7WRF - chains A and B of the 4 polymer chains in the assembly; structure by electron microscopy, 3.04 A resolution.

Chain A (and B):
Name: Transient receptor potential cation channel subfamily M member 8
Source organism: Mus musculus
Notes: chain B of this document is another copy of the same molecule, construct and numbering; everything in this record applies to it too
UniProt: Q8R4D5 (TRPM8_MOUSE); residues 1-1104 here = UniProt positions 1-1104
Amino-acid sequence (1120 residues; each row starts with the number of its first residue):
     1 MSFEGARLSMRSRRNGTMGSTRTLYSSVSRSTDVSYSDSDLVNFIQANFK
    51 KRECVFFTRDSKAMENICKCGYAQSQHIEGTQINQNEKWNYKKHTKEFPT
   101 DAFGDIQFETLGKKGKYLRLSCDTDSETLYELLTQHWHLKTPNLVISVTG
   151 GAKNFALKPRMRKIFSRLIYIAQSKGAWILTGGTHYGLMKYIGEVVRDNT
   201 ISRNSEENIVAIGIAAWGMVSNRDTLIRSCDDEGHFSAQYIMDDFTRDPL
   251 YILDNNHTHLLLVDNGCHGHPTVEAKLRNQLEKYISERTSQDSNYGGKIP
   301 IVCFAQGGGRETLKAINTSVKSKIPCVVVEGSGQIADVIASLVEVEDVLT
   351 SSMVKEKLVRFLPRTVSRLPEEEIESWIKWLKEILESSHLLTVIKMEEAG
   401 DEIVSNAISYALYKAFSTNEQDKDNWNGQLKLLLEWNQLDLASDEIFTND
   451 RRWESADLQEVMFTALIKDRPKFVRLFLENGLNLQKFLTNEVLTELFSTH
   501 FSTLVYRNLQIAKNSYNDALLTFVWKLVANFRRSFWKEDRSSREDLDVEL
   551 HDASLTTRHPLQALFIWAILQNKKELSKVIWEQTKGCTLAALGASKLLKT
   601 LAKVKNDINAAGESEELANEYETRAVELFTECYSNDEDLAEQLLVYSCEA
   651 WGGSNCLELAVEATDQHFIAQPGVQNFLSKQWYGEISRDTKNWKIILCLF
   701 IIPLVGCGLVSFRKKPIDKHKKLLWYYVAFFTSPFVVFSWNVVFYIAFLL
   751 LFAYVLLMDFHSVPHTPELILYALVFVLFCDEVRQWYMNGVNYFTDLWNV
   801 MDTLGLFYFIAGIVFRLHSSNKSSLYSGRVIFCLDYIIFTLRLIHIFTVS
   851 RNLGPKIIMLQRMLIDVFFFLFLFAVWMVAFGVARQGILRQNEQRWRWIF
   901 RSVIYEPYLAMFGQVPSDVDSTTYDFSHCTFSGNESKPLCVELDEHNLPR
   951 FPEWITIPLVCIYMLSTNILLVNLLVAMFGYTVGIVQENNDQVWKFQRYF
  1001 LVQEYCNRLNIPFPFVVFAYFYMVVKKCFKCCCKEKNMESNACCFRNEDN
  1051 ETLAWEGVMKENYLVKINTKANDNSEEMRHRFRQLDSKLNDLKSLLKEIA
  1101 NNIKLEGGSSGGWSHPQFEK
Unresolved in the structure: 1-101, 109-114, 228-231, 239-250, 344-349, 534-557, 715-721, 1031-1044, 1105-1120
Differences from the reference sequence: expression tag (1105-1120)
Disulfides: C929-C940
Metal / ion sites: Ca2+: E782, Q785, N799, D802
Small-molecule neighbours: Icilin (KX7): F738, N741, V742, Y745, L778, D781, E782, M801, D802, G805, L806, I838, F839, R842, I846, Y1005, F1013
Curated features (UniProtKB/Swiss-Prot):
  - binding site (Ca(2+)): E782, Q785, N799, D802
  - glycosylation: N934 (N-linked (GlcNAc...) (complex) asparagine)
Reported in the primary citation:
  - binding site for Na+: G913

How chain A and chain B interact:
Contacting residue pairs - 114 pairs, chain A then chain B:
  N154(A) with D450(B); W453(B), hydrogen bond (side chain-backbone)
  F155(A) with D450(B); W453(B)
  A156(A) with F447(B); D450(B), hydrogen bond (backbone-side chain); W453(B), hydrophobic
  L157(A) with E479(B)
  K158(A) with E479(B)
  P159(A) with E479(B)
  R162(A) with E1061(B), salt bridge
  I201(A) with E1051(B); A1054(B); W1055(B)
  S202(A) with W1055(B)
  N204(A) with E1051(B)
  Q334(A) with N449(B), hydrogen bond (side chain-backbone)
  R364(A) with N449(B); R451(B)
  M396(A) with H1080(B)
  E397(A) with E1077(B); H1080(B); R1081(B), salt bridge
  I511(A) with D689(B)
  S515(A) with D689(B), hydrogen bond (side chain-backbone)
  Y516(A) with D689(B), hydrogen bond
  V604(A) with D689(B)
  K605(A) with R688(B), hydrogen bond (backbone-side chain); D689(B)
  N606(A) with K714(B)
  I608(A) with Y633(B), hydrophobic; E637(B); N676(B)
  N609(A) with S634(B); E637(B)
  I865(A) with N852(B); K856(B)
  D866(A) with K856(B), salt bridge
  F869(A) with L853(B), hydrophobic; K856(B); I857(B), hydrophobic
  F872(A) with F847(B), hydrophobic
  L873(A) with I844(B), hydrophobic
  V876(A) with T840(B)
  A880(A) with T840(B)
  V883(A) with L757(B); Y836(B), hydrophobic
  A884(A) with C833(B); I837(B), hydrophobic
  Q886(A) with L757(B)
  G887(A) with L757(B); R829(B), hydrogen bond (backbone-side chain); C833(B)
  I888(A) with Y826(B), hydrogen bond (backbone-side chain); C833(B)
  R890(A) with R829(B), hydrogen bond (backbone-side chain)
  Q891(A) with R829(B)
  N892(A) with L757(B); M758(B); D759(B); F760(B), hydrogen bond (side chain-backbone)
  E893(A) with L757(B); M758(B)
  Q894(A) with M758(B), hydrogen bond (side chain-backbone)
  W896(A) with M758(B), hydrophobic
  V903(A) with L757(B), hydrophobic
  D920(A) with R901(B), salt bridge
  T922(A) with R901(B), hydrogen bond
  E942(A) with Y826(B); R829(B)
  R950(A) with K822(B); S823(B); Y826(B)
  F951(A) with Y826(B)
  E953(A) with R901(B), salt bridge
  I957(A) with Y905(B), hydrophobic
  L959(A) with I837(B), hydrophobic
  C961(A) with Y905(B), hydrophobic; Y908(B), hydrogen bond (backbone-side chain)
  M964(A) with F912(B)
  L965(A) with Y908(B); M911(B), hydrophobic; F912(B)
  N968(A) with F912(B)
  I969(A) with M911(B), hydrophobic; F912(B), hydrophobic
  L970(A) with V867(B), hydrophobic; L975(B), hydrophobic; F979(B)
  N973(A) with V972(B); V976(B); F979(B)
  L974(A) with L860(B), hydrophobic; F979(B)
  V976(A) with V976(B), hydrophobic
  A977(A) with F979(B); G980(B); V983(B), hydrophobic
  Y981(A) with V983(B), hydrophobic; Q987(B)
  S1075(A) with M1078(B)
  R1079(A) with M1078(B); R1081(B)
  F1082(A) with M1078(B), hydrophobic; F1082(B), hydrophobic
  R1083(A) with R1081(B)
  D1086(A) with K1088(B), salt bridge
  N1090(A) with K1088(B), hydrogen bond
  K1093(A) with L1092(B)
  L1096(A) with L1092(B), hydrophobic; L1096(B), hydrophobic
  A1100(A) with I1099(B), hydrophobic
  K1104(A) with E1098(B), salt bridge; N1102(B)
Other interface residues (no listed pair), chain A (84 interface residues in all): D198, K603, D607, W877, V879, I899, V915, P952, I955, M978, L1085, L1089, L1092, I1103
Other interface residues (no listed pair), chain B (80 interface residues in all): N480, P672, A753, Y754, H761, V830, L834, L841, L843, M859, M863, F870, L871, W898, L909, G984, V1058, L1085, L1089, I1103

In short:
Chain A and chain B form an interface of 84 and 80 residues respectively, with 14 hydrogen bonds and 7 salt
bridges. Polar contacts include R162(A)-E1061(B), E397(A)-R1081(B) and D866(A)-K856(B). Bound to chain A:
Icilin. Curated annotation (UniProt) lists 4 Ca2+-binding residues on chain A. From the paper: a binding site
for Na+ at G913(A).
Both chains are Transient receptor potential cation channel subfamily M member 8 (Mus musculus). Entry 7WRF
(Mouse TRPM8 in lipid nanodiscs in the presence of calcium, icilin and PI(4,5)P2) was determined by electron
microscopy (same publication as 7WRA, 7WRB, 7WRC, 7WRD and 7WRE).
